PDB entry 4LGI | X-ray diffraction, 2.30 A resolution | chains A and D

Chain A (and D):
Molecule: Uncharacterized protein
From: Escherichia coli O157:H7
Notes: chain D of this document is another copy of the same molecule, construct and numbering; everything in this record applies to it too
UniProt: Q8X834 (Q8X834_ECO57); numbering as in UniProt (aligned over 47-310)
Sequence (264 residues; each row starts with the number of its first residue):
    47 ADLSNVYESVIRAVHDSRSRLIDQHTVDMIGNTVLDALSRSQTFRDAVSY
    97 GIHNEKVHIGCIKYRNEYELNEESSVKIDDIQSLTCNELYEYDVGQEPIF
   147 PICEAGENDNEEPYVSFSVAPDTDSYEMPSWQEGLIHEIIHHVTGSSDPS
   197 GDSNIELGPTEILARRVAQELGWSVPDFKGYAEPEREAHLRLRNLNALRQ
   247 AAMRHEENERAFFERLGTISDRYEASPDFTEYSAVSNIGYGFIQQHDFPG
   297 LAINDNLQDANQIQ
Not modelled in the structure: 47-49, 194-202, 222-229, 279-310 (chain D: 47-49, 123, 138-140, 194-202, 221-230, 279-310)
Modified residues: Mse75 (selenomethionine; parent Met); Mse174 (selenomethionine; parent Met); Mse249 (selenomethionine; parent Met)
What the authors report for this chain:
  - mutagenesis - Y227A: decreased catalytic activity
  - catalytic residues: Tyr227 (proposed by the authors, not directly observed)

Interface between chain A and chain D:
Residue-residue contacts (26; chain A residue first):
  Ser50(A) with Ser50(D); Asn51(D)
  Tyr53(A) with Tyr53(D), hydrophobic; Glu54(D), hydrogen bond; Ile57(D), hydrophobic
  Glu54(A) with Tyr53(D), hydrogen bond; Arg91(D), salt bridge
  Ile57(A) with Tyr53(D), hydrophobic; Leu81(D), hydrophobic; Ser85(D)
  Arg58(A) with Ser85(D), hydrogen bond (side chain-backbone); Arg91(D)
  His61(A) with Arg86(D), hydrogen bond
  Gln70(A) with Asp170(D)
  His71(A) with Thr169(D)
  Asp74(A) with Asn78(D); Thr169(D)
  Asn78(A) with Asp74(D); Asn78(D)
  Ser85(A) with Ile57(D); Arg58(D), hydrogen bond (backbone-side chain)
  Arg86(A) with His61(D), hydrogen bond
  Arg91(A) with Glu54(D), salt bridge; Arg58(D)
  Thr169(A) with His71(D)
  Asp170(A) with Gln70(D)
Interface residues without a listed pair, chain A (20 interface residues in all): Asn51, Mse75, Leu81, Asp82, His251
Interface residues without a listed pair, chain D (20 interface residues in all): Mse75, Asp82, His251

In short:
The chain A/chain D interface involves 20 residues from each chain; the contacts include 6 hydrogen bonds and
2 salt bridges. Polar pairs include Glu54(A)-Arg91(D), Tyr53(A)-Glu54(D) and Arg58(A)-Ser85(D). From the
paper: the catalytic residue Tyr227(A); Y227A of chain A reduces catalytic activity.
Both chains are Uncharacterized protein (Escherichia coli O157:H7). Entry 4LGI (N-terminal truncated NleC
structure) was determined by X-ray diffraction, deposited together with 4LGJ.
